PDB entry 9E1R | electron microscopy, 3.10 A resolution | chains F and J of the 11 polymer chains in the assembly

== Chain F ==
Name: Histone H4
Source organism: Xenopus laevis
UniProt: P62799 (H4_XENLA); residues 0-102 here correspond to UniProt positions 1-103 (UniProt number = residue number + 1)
Amino-acid sequence (103 residues; row label = number of the first residue in the row; numbering starts at 0):
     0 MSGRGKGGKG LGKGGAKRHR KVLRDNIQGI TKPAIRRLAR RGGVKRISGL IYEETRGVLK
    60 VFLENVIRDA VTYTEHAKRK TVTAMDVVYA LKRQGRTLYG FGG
Disordered / not traced: 0-21, 102
UniProt features mapped onto this chain:
  - DNA-binding region: Lys16 to Lys20
  - modified residue: Ser1 (N-acetylserine), Arg3 (Asymmetric dimethylarginine), Lys5 (N6-(2-hydroxyisobutyryl)lysine), Lys8 (N6-(2-hydroxyisobutyryl)lysine), Lys12 (N6-(2-hydroxyisobutyryl)lysine), Lys16 (N6-(2-hydroxyisobutyryl)lysine), Lys20 (N6,N6,N6-trimethyllysine), Lys31 (N6-(2-hydroxyisobutyryl)lysine), Lys44 (N6-(2-hydroxyisobutyryl)lysine), Ser47 (Phosphoserine), Tyr51 (Phosphotyrosine), Lys59 (N6-(2-hydroxyisobutyryl)lysine), Lys77 (N6-(2-hydroxyisobutyryl)lysine), Lys79 (N6-(2-hydroxyisobutyryl)lysine), Tyr88 (Phosphotyrosine), Lys91 (N6-(2-hydroxyisobutyryl)lysine)
  - cross-link (Glycyl lysine isopeptide (Lys-Gly)): Lys31 (interchain with G-Cter in UFM1), Lys91 (interchain with G-Cter in ubiquitin)

== Chain J ==
Molecule: 152-nt DNA strand
Source organism: Homo sapiens
Sequence (152 nucleotides; each row starts with the number of its first residue; numbers below 1 keep their minus sign (DC-75 is residue -75)):
   -75 CCCTGGAGAA TCCCGGTGCC GAGGCCGCTC AATTGGTCGT AGACAGCTCT AGCACCGCTT
   -15 AAACGCACGT ACGCGCTGTC CCCCGCGTTT TAACCGCCAA GGGGATTACT CCCTAGTCTC
    45 CAGGCACGTG TCAGATATAT ACATCCTGTG CA

== Chain F / chain J interface ==
Contacting residue pairs - 13 pairs, chain F then chain J:
  Arg35(F) - DC8(J)  salt bridge to the phosphate
  Lys44(F) - DC8(J)  phosphate contact
  Arg45(F) - DC7(J)  sugar contact
  Arg45(F) - DC8(J)  phosphate contact
  Ile46(F) - DC7(J)  sugar contact
  Ile46(F) - DC8(J)  hydrogen bond to the phosphate
  Ser47(F) - DC7(J)  phosphate contact
  Gly48(F) - DC7(J)  phosphate contact
  Arg78(F) - DG28(J)  phosphate contact
  Lys79(F) - DG27(J)  salt bridge to the phosphate
  Lys79(F) - DG28(J)  hydrogen bond to the phosphate
  Thr80(F) - DG27(J)  phosphate contact
  Thr80(F) - DG28(J)  hydrogen bond to the phosphate
Other interface residues (no listed pair), chain F (11 interface residues in all): Arg39, Lys77
Other interface residues (no listed pair), chain J (5 interface residues in all): DA29

== Summary ==
11 residues of chain F face 5 of chain J across their interface; the contacts include 3 hydrogen bonds and 2
salt bridges. Among the polar pairs are Ile46(F)-DC8(J), Lys79(F)-DG28(J) and Thr80(F)-DG28(J). From UniProt:
a DNA-binding region on chain F.
Chain F is Histone H4 (Xenopus laevis) and chain J is a 152-nt DNA strand (Homo sapiens); the structure, Snf2h
bound nucleosome complex - ClassB4, was determined by electron microscopy (same publication as 9E1L, 9E1M,
9E1N, 9E1O, 9E1P, 9E1Q and 4 further entries).
